PDB entry 8W1S | electron microscopy, 3.10 A resolution | chains I and K of the 11 polymer chains in the assembly

== Chain I ==
Protein: Core protein VP3
Source organism: Bluetongue virus (serotype 1 / isolate South Africa)
Reference sequence: Q1AE73 (Q1AE73_9REOV); residues 1-901 here = UniProt positions 1-901
Amino-acid sequence (901 residues; each row starts with the number of its first residue):
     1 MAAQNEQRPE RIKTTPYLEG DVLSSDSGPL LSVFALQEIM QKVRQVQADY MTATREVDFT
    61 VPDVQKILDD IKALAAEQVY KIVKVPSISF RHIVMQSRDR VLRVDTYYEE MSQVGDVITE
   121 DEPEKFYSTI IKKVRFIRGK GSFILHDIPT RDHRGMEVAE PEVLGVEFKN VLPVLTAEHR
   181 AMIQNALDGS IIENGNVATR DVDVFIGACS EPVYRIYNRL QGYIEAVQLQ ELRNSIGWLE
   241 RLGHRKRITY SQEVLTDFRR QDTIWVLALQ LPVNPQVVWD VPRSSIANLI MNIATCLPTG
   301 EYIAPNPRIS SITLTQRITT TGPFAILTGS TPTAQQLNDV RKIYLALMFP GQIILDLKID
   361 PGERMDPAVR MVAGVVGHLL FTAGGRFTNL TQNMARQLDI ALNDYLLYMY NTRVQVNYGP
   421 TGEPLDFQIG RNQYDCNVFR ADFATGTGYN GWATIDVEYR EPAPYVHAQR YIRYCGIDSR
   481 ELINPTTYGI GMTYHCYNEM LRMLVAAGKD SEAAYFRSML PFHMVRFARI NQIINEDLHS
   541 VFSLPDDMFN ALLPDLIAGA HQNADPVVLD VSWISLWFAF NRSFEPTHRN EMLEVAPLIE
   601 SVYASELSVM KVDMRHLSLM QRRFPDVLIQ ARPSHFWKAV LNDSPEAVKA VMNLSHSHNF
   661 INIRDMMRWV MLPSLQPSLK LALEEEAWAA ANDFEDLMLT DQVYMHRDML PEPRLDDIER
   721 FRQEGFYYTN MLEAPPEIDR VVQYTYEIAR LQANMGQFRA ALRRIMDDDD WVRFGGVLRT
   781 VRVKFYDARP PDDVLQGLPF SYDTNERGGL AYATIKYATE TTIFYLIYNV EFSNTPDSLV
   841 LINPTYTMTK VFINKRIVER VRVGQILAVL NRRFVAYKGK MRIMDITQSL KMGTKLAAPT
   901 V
Disordered / not traced: 1-26
From the paper describing this entry:
  - mutagenesis - R431F: abolished growth in response to reverse genetics method

== Chain K ==
Protein: RNA-directed RNA polymerase
Source organism: Bluetongue virus (serotype 1 / isolate South Africa)
Notes: EC 2.7.7.48
Reference sequence: W0G557 (W0G557_9REOV); numbering as in UniProt (aligned over 1-1302)
Amino-acid sequence (1302 residues; numbered 1 to 1302; the number before each row is that of its first residue):
     1 MVAITVQGAQ LIKRVVERFY PGIAFNINEG ACYIYKFSDH IRRIRMKHGT KYRRQAEEII
    61 RNISLRKERL YGIPVLDEVE WKYVFDGQTF QSYAFEVYVN SILPWSELDP EEEFLRNYRV
   121 SREMTEVEKF IEFRAKNEMQ IYGDIPIKVW CCFINELSAE LKHVPLGMQV MADFVNRFDS
   181 PFHQGNRDLS NLEDFQVAYT TPLLFEMCCM ESILEFNIKM RMREEEISAL EFGDMKVDPV
   241 GLLREFFILC LPHPKKINNV LRAPYSWFVK MWGVGADPIV VLQSTAGDDR NSKDVFYDKF
   301 RTEPNRYKAL FRSSFYNESR RMNEEKILEA VKYSQKLGSH DRRLPLFEKM LKTVYTTPFY
   361 PHKSSNMILA SFLLSIQTIT GYGRAWVKNV STEFDKQLKP NPSNLVQDVS DLTREFFKQA
   421 YVEAKERREE IVKPEDLYTS MLRLARNTSS GFSTEIYVKK RFGPRLRDKD LIKINSRIKA
   481 LVIFTKGHTV FTDEELHKKY NSVELYQTKG SRDVPIKATR TIYSINLSVL VPQLIVTLPL
   541 NEYFSRVGGI TSPDYKKIGG KVIVGDLEAT GSRVMDAADC FRNSADRDIF TIAIDYSEYD
   601 THLTRHNFRT GMLQGIREAM APYRDLRYEG YTLEQIIDFG YGEGRVANTL WNGKRRLFKT
   661 TFDAYIRLDE SERDKGSFKV PKGVLPVSSV DVANRIAVDK GFDTLIAATD GSDLALIDTH
   721 LSGENSTLIA NSMHNMAIGT LMQREVGREQ PGVLTFLSEQ YVGDDTLFYT KLHTTDTKVF
   781 DKVAASIFDT VAKCGHEASP SKTMMTPYSV EKTQTHAKQG CYVPQDRMMI ISSERRKDIE
   841 DVQGYVRSQV QTMITKVSRG FCHDLAQLIL MLKTTFIGAW KMKRTIKEDA MYRDRKFDSN
   901 DEDGFTLIQI RNPLALYVPI GWNGYGAHPA ALNIVMTEEM YVDSIMISKL DEIMAPIRRI
   961 VHDIPPCWNE TQGDKRGLIS ATKMSFFSKM ARPAVQAALS DPQIINLVEE LPLGEFSPGR
  1021 ISRTMMHSAL LKESSARTLL SSGYELEYQK ALNSWITQVS MRLGEESGVI STSYAKLFDV
  1081 YFEGELDGAP HMFPDQNLSP QFYIQKMMIG PRVSSRVRNS YVDRIDVILR KDVVMRGFIT
  1141 ANTILNVIEK LGTNHSVGDL VTVFTLMNIE TRVAEELAEY MTSEKIRFDA LKLLKKGIAG
  1201 DEFTMSLNVA TQDFIDTYLA YPYQLTKTEV DAISLYCTQM IMLRAALGLP KKKMKIVVTD
  1261 DAKKRYKIRL QRFRTHVPKI KVLKKLIDPN RMTVRNLENQ FV
Disordered / not traced: 1, 460-470

== Interface between chain I and chain K ==
Contacting residue pairs (37; chain I residue first):
  Ser27(I) with Arg1062(K); Arg1274(K), hydrogen bond
  Gly28(I) with Arg1062(K); Arg1274(K)
  Pro29(I) with Arg1062(K); Gln1271(K)
  Leu30(I) with Ser1060(K); Arg1062(K)
  Leu31(I) with Val1059(K); Ser1060(K); Met1061(K)
  Ser32(I) with Val1059(K); Met1061(K)
  Val33(I) with Val1059(K), hydrophobic; Met1061(K)
  Leu36(I) with Ile945(K), hydrophobic; Arg958(K)
  Gln37(I) with Arg958(K), hydrogen bond (side chain-backbone)
  Met40(I) with Ile945(K); Arg958(K)
  Arg44(I) with Ile945(K); Met946(K), hydrogen bond (side chain-backbone); Ile947(K); Ser948(K)
  Gln47(I) with Met946(K)
  Tyr50(I) with Tyr1081(K)
  Arg308(I) with Asp1216(K), salt bridge
  Thr315(I) with Tyr1223(K)
  Ile318(I) with Asn1296(K)
  Thr321(I) with Asn1299(K)
  Ala325(I) with Tyr1223(K), hydrogen bond (backbone-side chain)
  Thr328(I) with Tyr1223(K)
  Ser330(I) with Val1258(K)
  Thr331(I) with Val1257(K); Val1258(K), hydrogen bond (backbone-backbone); Thr1259(K)
  Thr333(I) with Thr1259(K)
Also at the interface, not in a pair above, chain I (26 interface residues in all): Val43, Thr319, Gln336, Ile574
Also at the interface, not in a pair above, chain K (26 interface residues in all): Trp922, Tyr941, Val961, Gln1058, Asp1260, Arg1265, Met1292

== In short ==
The chain I/chain K interface involves 26 residues from each chain; the contacts include 5 hydrogen bonds and
1 salt bridge. Among the polar pairs are Arg308(I)-Asp1216(K), Ser27(I)-Arg1274(K) and Gln37(I)-Arg958(K). The
paper reports that R431F of chain I abolishes growth in response to reverse genetics method.
Chain I is Core protein VP3 and chain K is RNA-directed RNA polymerase, both from Bluetongue virus (serotype 1
/ isolate South Africa); the structure, Cryo-EM structure of BTV pre-core, was determined by electron
microscopy together with 8W12, 8W19, 8W1C, 8W1O and 8W1R from the same study.
